PDB entry 4QVL | X-ray diffraction, 2.80 A resolution | chains I and Y of the 28 polymer chains in the assembly

== Chain I ==
Name: Proteasome subunit beta type-3
Organism: Saccharomyces cerevisiae
Notes: EC 3.4.25.1
Reference sequence: P25451 (PSB3_YEAST); residues 0-204 here correspond to UniProt positions 1-205 (UniProt number = residue number + 1)
Chain sequence (205 residues; numbered 0 to 204; the number before each row is that of its first residue; numbering starts at 0):
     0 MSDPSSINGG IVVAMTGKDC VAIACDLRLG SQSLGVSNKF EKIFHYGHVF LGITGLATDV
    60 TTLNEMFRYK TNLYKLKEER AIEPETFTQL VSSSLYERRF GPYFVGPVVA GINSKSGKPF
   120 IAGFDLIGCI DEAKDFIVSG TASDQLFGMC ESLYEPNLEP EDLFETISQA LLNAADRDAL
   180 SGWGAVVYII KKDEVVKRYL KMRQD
Disordered / not traced: 0
Swiss-Prot annotation at these positions:
  - modified residue: S30 (Phosphoserine)
  - cross-link: K69 (Glycyl lysine isopeptide (Lys-Gly) (interchain with G-Cter in ubiquitin))
Bound ions: Mg2+ site 1: A174, D177, S180; Mg2+ site 2: D204 (shared with A165(Y), D168(Y), S171(Y) of chain Y)

== Chain Y ==
Name: Proteasome subunit beta type-5
Organism: Saccharomyces cerevisiae
Notes: EC 3.4.25.1
Reference sequence: P30656 (PSB5_YEAST); residues 1-212 here correspond to UniProt positions 76-287 (UniProt number = residue number + 75)
Chain sequence (212 residues; row label = number of the first residue in the row):
     1 TTTLAFRFQG GIIVAVDSRA TAGNWVASQT VKKVIEINPF LLGTMAGGAA DCQFWETWLG
    61 SQCRLHELRE KERISVAAAS KILSNLVYQY KGAGLSMGTM ICGYTRKEGP TIYYVDSDGT
   121 RLKGDIFCVG SGQTFAYGVL DSNYKWDLSV EDALYLGKRS ILAAAHRDAY SGGSVNLYHV
   181 TEDGWIYHGN HDVGELFWKV KEEEGSFNNV IG
Covalent attachments: bortezomib (BO2) linked to T1
Bound ions: Mg2+: A165, D168, S171 (shared with D204(I) of chain I)
Residues lining bound ligands: bortezomib (BO2; N-[(1R)-1-(dihydroxyboryl)-3-methylbutyl]-N-(pyrazin-2-ylcarbonyl)-L-phenylalaninamide): R19, A20, T21, A22, A27, V31, K33, M45, A46, G47, G48, A49, S131, Y170

== Interface between chain I and chain Y ==
Residue-residue contacts (43):
  S5(I) with N24(Y)
  R27(I) with A169(Y)
  S32(I) with R167(Y); D168(Y); A169(Y), hydrogen bond (backbone-backbone); Y170(Y)
  L33(I) with F135(Y), hydrophobic
  G34(I) with R167(Y), hydrogen bond (backbone-side chain)
  V35(I) with R167(Y)
  N37(I) with N209(Y), hydrogen bond; V210(Y)
  K38(I) with N209(Y), hydrogen bond (side chain-backbone)
  Q144(I) with W25(Y)
  D175(I) with Q29(Y)
  R176(I) with W25(Y); V26(Y), hydrogen bond (side chain-backbone); A27(Y), hydrogen bond (side chain-backbone); S28(Y)
  D177(I) with N24(Y); V26(Y)
  A178(I) with N24(Y), hydrogen bond (backbone-backbone); V26(Y); A169(Y); Y170(Y), hydrophobic
  L179(I) with N24(Y)
  W182(I) with H166(Y), hydrogen bond (side chain-backbone); R167(Y)
  K200(I) with W198(Y)
  M201(I) with W198(Y)
  R202(I) with Q29(Y); G173(Y), hydrogen bond (side chain-backbone); D192(Y), salt bridge; G194(Y)
  Q203(I) with H166(Y), hydrogen bond (backbone-side chain); F197(Y); W198(Y); V210(Y)
  D204(I) with R19(Y), salt bridge; A165(Y); S171(Y); G172(Y); G173(Y), hydrogen bond (side chain-backbone); V193(Y)
Interface residues without a listed pair, chain I (21 interface residues in all): Q31
Interface residues without a listed pair, chain Y (26 interface residues in all): T21, I211

== In short ==
The interface between chain I and chain Y involves 21 residues on one side and 26 on the other; the contacts
include 11 hydrogen bonds and 2 salt bridges. Polar contacts include R202(I)-D192(Y), D204(I)-R19(Y) and
G34(I)-R167(Y). Covalently linked bortezomib: at T1(Y).
Chain I is Proteasome subunit beta type-3 and chain Y is Proteasome subunit beta type-5, both from
Saccharomyces cerevisiae; the structure, yCP in complex with bortezomib, was determined by X-ray diffraction
(same publication as 4QUX, 4QUY, 4QV0, 4QV1, 4QV3, 4QV4 and 42 further entries).
